PDB entry 8EE4 | electron microscopy, 2.60 A resolution | chains A and B of the 6 polymer chains in the assembly

== Chain A (and B) ==
Molecule: PtuA
From: Escherichia coli
Notes: chain B of this document is another copy of the same molecule, construct and numbering; everything in this record applies to it too
Chain sequence (465 residues; row label = number of the first residue in the row):
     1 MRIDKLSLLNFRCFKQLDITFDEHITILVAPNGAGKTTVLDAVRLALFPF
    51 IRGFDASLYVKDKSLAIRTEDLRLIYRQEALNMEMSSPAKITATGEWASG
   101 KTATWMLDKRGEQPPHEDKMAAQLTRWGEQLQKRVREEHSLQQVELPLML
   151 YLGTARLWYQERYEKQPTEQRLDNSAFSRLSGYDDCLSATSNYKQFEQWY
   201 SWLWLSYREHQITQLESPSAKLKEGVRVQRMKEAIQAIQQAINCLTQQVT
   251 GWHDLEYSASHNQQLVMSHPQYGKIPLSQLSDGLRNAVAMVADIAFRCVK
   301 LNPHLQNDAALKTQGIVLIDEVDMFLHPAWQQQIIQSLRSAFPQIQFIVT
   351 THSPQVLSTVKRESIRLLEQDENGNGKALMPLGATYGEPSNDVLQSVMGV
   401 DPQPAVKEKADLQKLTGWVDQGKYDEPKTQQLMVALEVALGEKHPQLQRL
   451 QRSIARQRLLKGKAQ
Not modelled in the structure: 164-170, 383-465 (chain B: 165-170, 220-223, 383-465)
Small-molecule neighbours:
  - ATP (adenosine-5'-triphosphate), molecule 1: R12, C13, P31, N32, G33, A34, G35, K36, T37, T38, E70, L72, R73, L74, D320, E321
  - ATP, molecule 2: W252, I275, Q279, L280, S281, D282
Reported in the primary citation:
  - self-association interface (contacts with another copy of this molecule); pairs are residue here / residue on that copy: E138-R73, R179-E84, E224-Q78, W202, R227, R230
  - binding site for ATP: R12, K36, Q279, D282
  - mutagenesis - L81R: decreased stability in response to PtuA hexamer

== Interface between chain A and chain B ==
Pairs across the interface (63; chain A residue first):
  P31(A) with H327(B)
  N32(A) with S281(B); G283(B); F325(B), hydrogen bond (side chain-backbone); L326(B); H327(B), hydrogen bond; W330(B)
  G33(A) with S281(B)
  T37(A) with Q160(B)
  R68(A) with E161(B), salt bridge
  E70(A) with Q279(B)
  Y76(A) with P270(B); Q271(B); Y272(B); G273(B)
  Q78(A) with P270(B); Q271(B)
  M83(A) with G273(B); K274(B)
  Y151(A) with Q160(B), hydrogen bond
  T154(A) with Y159(B); Q160(B), hydrogen bond (side chain-backbone)
  A155(A) with Y159(B), hydrophobic
  L157(A) with F325(B), hydrophobic
  Y159(A) with T154(B); A155(B), hydrophobic; R162(B)
  Q160(A) with D41(B); Y151(B), hydrogen bond; T154(B), hydrogen bond (backbone-side chain); A189(B)
  R162(A) with Y159(B)
  P270(A) with Y76(B); Q78(B)
  Q271(A) with Y76(B); Q78(B)
  Y272(A) with Y76(B)
  G273(A) with Y76(B); M83(B)
  K274(A) with M83(B)
  Q279(A) with E70(B)
  S281(A) with N32(B); G33(B)
  G283(A) with N32(B)
  D320(A) with Q160(B)
  E321(A) with D282(B); F325(B)
  M324(A) with M324(B), hydrophobic; F325(B), hydrophobic
  F325(A) with N32(B), hydrogen bond (backbone-side chain); E321(B); M324(B), hydrophobic
  L326(A) with N32(B); H352(B), hydrogen bond (backbone-side chain)
  H327(A) with P31(B); N32(B), hydrogen bond; H352(B)
  P328(A) with H352(B)
  W330(A) with N32(B)
  H352(A) with L326(B), hydrogen bond (side chain-backbone); H327(B); P328(B)
  Q370(A) with Y272(B)
Other interface residues (no listed pair), chain A (41 interface residues in all): D62, S64, E161, A189, H269, D282, P354
Other interface residues (no listed pair), chain B (41 interface residues in all): T37, R44, S64, R68, L157, H269, D320, P354

== Overview ==
Chain A and chain B each contribute 41 residues to their interface; the contacts include 10 hydrogen bonds and
1 salt bridge. Among the polar pairs are R68(A)-E161(B), N32(A)-F325(B) and N32(A)-H327(B). From the paper: a
binding site for ATP at R12(A), K36(A) and Q279(A) among others; L81R of chain A reduces stability in response
to PtuA hexamer.
Chain A and chain B are both PtuA (Escherichia coli); the structure, Structure of PtuA, was determined by
electron microscopy (same publication as 8SUX, 8EE7 and 8EEA).
